Entry 8WRC (X-ray diffraction, 3.59 A resolution); this record covers chains A and K of the 22 polymer chains in the assembly.

[Chain A]
Molecule: 16S rRNA
From: Thermus thermophilus HB8
Sequence (1522 nucleotides; numbered 0 to 1544 plus 19 insertion-coded residues; 42 numbers in that range are skipped by the numbering (no residue carries them; nothing is unmodelled there); the number before each row is that of its first residue; a row labelled like 190A-190L holds insertion residues (190A, then the next letters in order); numbering starts at 0):
     0 UUUGUUGGAG AGUCUGAUCC UGGCUCAGGG UGAACGCUGG CGGCGUGCCU AAGACAUGCA
    60 AGUCGUGCGG G
    73 CCGCGGGGUU UU
    88 ACUCCG
    95 UGGUC
   101 AGCGGCGGAC GGGUGAGUAA CGCGUGGGU
  129A G
   130 ACCUACCCGG AAGAGGGGGA CAACCCGGGG AAACUCGGGC UAAUCCCCCA UGUGGACCCG
   190 C
190A-190L CCCUUGGGGUGU
   191 GUCCAAAGGG CUUU
   216 GCCCGCUUCC GGAUGGGCCC GCGUCCCAUC AGCUAGUUGG UGGGGUAAUG GCCCACCAAG
   276 GCGACGACGG GUAGCCGGUC UGAGAGGAUG GCCGGCCACA GGGGCACUGA GACACGGGCC
   336 CCACUCCUAC GGGAGGCAGC AGUUAGGAAU CUUCCGCAAU GGGCGCAAGC CUGACGGAGC
   396 GACGCCGCUU GGAGGAAGAA GCCCUUCGGG GUGUAAACUC CUGAA
   442 CCCGGGACGA AACCCCCGAC GA
   474 GGGGACUGAC GGUACCGGG
   494 GUAAUAGCGC CGGCCAACUC CGUGCCAGCA GCCXCGGUAA UACGGAGGGC GCGAGCGUUA
   554 CCCGGAUUCA CUGGGCGUAA AGGGCGUGUA GGCGGCCUGG GGCGUCCCAU GUGAAAGACC
   614 ACGGCUCAAC CGUGGGGGAG CGUGGGAUAC GCUCAGGCUA GACGGUGGGA GAGGGUGGUG
   674 GAAUUCCCGG AGUAGCGGUG AAAUGCGCAG AUACCGGGAG GAACGCCGAU GGCGAAGGCA
   734 GCCACCUGGU CCACCCGUGA CGCUGAGGCG CGAAAGCGUG GGGAGCAAAC CGGAUUAGAU
   794 ACCCGGGUAG UCCACGCCCU AAACGAUGCG CGCUAGGUCU CUGGGUCU
   848 CCUGGGGGCC GAAGCUAACG CGUUAAGCGC GCCGCCUGGG GAGUACGGCC GCAAGGCUGA
   908 AACUCAAAGG AAUUGACGGG GGCCCGCACA AGCGGUGGAG CAUGUGGUUU AAUUCGAAGX
   968 AACGCGAAGA ACCUUACCAG GCCUUGACAU GCUAGG
 1003A G
  1004 AACCCGGGUG AAAGCCUGGG GUGCCCC
1030A-1030D GCGA
  1031 GGGGAGCCCU AGCACAGGUG CUGCAUGGCC GUCGUCAGCU CGUGCCGUGA GGUGUUGGGU
  1091 UAAGUCCCGC AACGAGCGCA ACCCCCGCCG UUAGUUGCCA GCGGUUCGGC CGGGCACUCU
  1151 AACGGGACUG CCCGCGAAA
  1171 GCGGGAGGAA GGAGGGGACG ACGUCUGGUC AGCAUGGCCC UUACGGCCUG GGCGACACAC
  1231 GUGCUACAAU GCCCACUACA AAGCGAUGCC ACCCGGCAAC GGGGAGCUAA UCGCAAAAAG
  1291 GUGGGCCCAG UUCGGAUUGG GGUCUGCAAC CCGACCCCAU GAAGCCGGAA UCGCUAGUAA
  1351 UCGCGGAUCA G
 1361A C
  1362 CAUGCCGCGG UGAAUACGUU CCCGGGCCUU GUACACACXG CCXGUXACGC CAUGGGAGCG
  1422 GGCUCUACCC GAAGUCGCCG GG
  1446 AGCCUACGGG
  1459 CAGGCGCCGA GGGUAGGGCC CGUGACUGGG GCGAAGUCGU AACAAGGUAG CUGUACCGGA
  1519 AGGUGCGGCU GGAUCCACUC CUUUCU
Disordered / not traced: 0-4, 1533-1538
Sequence notes: conflict U0, C13 (U in NR_037066), C1534 (A1507 in NR_037066), A1535 (C1508 in NR_037066), C1543 (U1514 in NR_037066); insertion (1027, 1031, 1244-1245, 1540-1541)
Modified / non-standard residues: PSU (pseudouridine-5'-monophosphate) at position 516, G7M (N7-methyl-guanosine-5'-monophosphate) at position 527, M2G (N2-dimethylguanosine-5'-monophosphate) at position 966, 5MC (5-methylcytidine-5'-monophosphate) at position 967, 2MG (2N-methylguanosine-5'-monophosphate) at position 1207, 5MC (5-methylcytidine-5'-monophosphate) at position 1400, 4OC (4n,o2'-methylcytidine-5'-monophosphate) at position 1402, 5MC (5-methylcytidine-5'-monophosphate) at position 1404, 5MC (5-methylcytidine-5'-monophosphate) at position 1407, UR3 (3-methyluridine-5'-monophoshate) at position 1498, MA6 (6N-dimethyladenosine-5'-monophoshate) at position 1518, MA6 (6N-dimethyladenosine-5'-monophoshate) at position 1519, PSU (pseudouridine-5'-monophosphate) at position 1540, PSU (pseudouridine-5'-monophosphate) at position 1541
Covalent attachments: covalent link 5MC_1407-G1494
Ion coordination: Mg2+ site 1: U5 (shared with 1 residue of chain H); Mg2+ site 2 near G21 (its only coordinating residue here); Mg2+ site 3: C48, U49, G115; Mg2+ site 4: C58, U387, G388; Mg2+ site 5: A59, U387; Mg2+ site 6 near G70 (its only coordinating residue here); Mg2+ site 7: G80, U81; Mg2+ site 8 near U82 (its only coordinating residue here); Mg2+ site 9: U83, U84; Mg2+ site 10: G107, G326; Mg2+ site 11: A109, G331; Mg2+ site 12 near G111 (its only coordinating residue here); 121 more Mg2+ sites not listed

[Chain K]
Protein: 30S ribosomal protein S11
From: Thermus thermophilus HB8
UniProt: P80376 (RS11_THET8); numbering as in UniProt (aligned over 1-129)
Chain sequence (129 residues; row label = number of the first residue in the row):
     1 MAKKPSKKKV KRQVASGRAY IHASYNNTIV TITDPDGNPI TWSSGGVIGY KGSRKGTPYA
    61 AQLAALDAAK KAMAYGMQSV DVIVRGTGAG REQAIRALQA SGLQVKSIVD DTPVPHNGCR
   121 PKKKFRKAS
Disordered / not traced: 1-10, 127-129
Ion coordination: Mg2+: Asn26 (shared with G691(A), U692(A) of chain A)

[Interface between chain A and chain K]
Pairs across the interface - 75 pairs, chain A then chain K:
  G674(A) with His116(K), base contact
  A675(A) with Val114(K), hydrogen bond to the sugar; Pro115(K), base contact; His116(K), hydrogen bond to the base; Gly118(K), base contact
  A676(A) with Pro113(K), sugar contact; Pro115(K), sugar contact; Cys119(K), base contact
  U677(A) with Cys119(K), base contact
  G683(A) with Asn38(K), hydrogen bond to the base; Pro39(K), base contact
  A684(A) with Pro39(K), hydrogen bond to the sugar
  G685(A) with Pro39(K), sugar contact; Ile40(K), phosphate contact; Trp42(K), sugar contact
  U686(A) with Trp42(K), base contact
  A687(A) with Lys71(K), salt bridge to the phosphate
  G688(A) with Ser44(K), hydrogen bond to the phosphate; Gly46(K), sugar contact; Val47(K), sugar contact
  C689(A) with Asn27(K), hydrogen bond to the phosphate; Ser44(K), hydrogen bond to the phosphate; Gly45(K), phosphate contact; Gly46(K), hydrogen bond to the phosphate; Lys55(K), salt bridge to the phosphate
  G690(A) with Asn27(K), hydrogen bond to the phosphate; Lys55(K), salt bridge to the phosphate
  G691(A) with Asn26(K), hydrogen bond to the phosphate; Lys51(K), base contact; Gly52(K), base contact; Lys55(K), base contact
  U692(A) with Asn26(K), hydrogen bond to the phosphate; Gly52(K), base contact; Ser53(K), hydrogen bond to the base; Lys124(K), salt bridge to the phosphate
  A694(A) with Ser53(K), sugar contact
  A695(A) with Gly52(K), phosphate contact; Ser53(K), hydrogen bond to the phosphate
  A704(A) with Trp42(K), base contact
  A706(A) with His22(K), sugar contact; Ile29(K), sugar contact; Thr31(K), hydrogen bond to the sugar
  C707(A) with Tyr20(K), phosphate contact; Thr33(K), sugar contact; Gly37(K), hydrogen bond to the sugar; Pro39(K), base contact; Arg85(K), salt bridge to the phosphate
  C708(A) with Arg18(K), sugar contact; Tyr20(K), sugar contact; Asp36(K), hydrogen bond to the sugar; Gly37(K), sugar contact; Arg85(K), salt bridge to the phosphate
  G714(A) with Cys119(K), base contact
  A715(A) with Gly118(K), base contact
  A716(A) with Asn117(K), hydrogen bond to the sugar; Gly118(K), sugar contact
  C717(A) with His116(K), sugar contact; Asn117(K), sugar contact
  G718(A) with His116(K), stacking on the base; Asn117(K), sugar contact
  G778(A) with Arg120(K), hydrogen bond to the sugar
  C779(A) with Arg120(K), hydrogen bond to the sugar; Pro121(K), sugar contact; Lys122(K), salt bridge to the phosphate; Lys123(K), phosphate contact
  A780(A) with Lys122(K), phosphate contact; Lys123(K), hydrogen bond to the phosphate
  C796(A) with Lys123(K), salt bridge to the phosphate
  C797(A) with Lys124(K), salt bridge to the phosphate
  G798(A) with Lys122(K), salt bridge to the phosphate
  G799(A) with Lys122(K), salt bridge to the phosphate
  G1523(A) with Lys123(K), salt bridge to the phosphate
  C1524(A) with Arg120(K), salt bridge to the phosphate
  G1525(A) with Arg120(K), salt bridge to the phosphate; Arg126(K), salt bridge to the phosphate
Interface residues without a listed pair, chain A (38 interface residues in all): U705, A777, C795
Interface residues without a listed pair, chain K (39 interface residues in all): Ser24, Tyr75

[Summary]
38 residues of chain A face 39 of chain K across their interface, with 20 hydrogen bonds, 15 salt bridges and
1 aromatic stacking contact. Among the polar pairs are A675(A)-His116(K), G683(A)-Asn38(K) and
U692(A)-Ser53(K). The Mg2+ site 3 is built by C48(A), U49(A) and G115(A).
Here chain A is 16S rRNA and chain K is 30S ribosomal protein S11, both from Thermus thermophilus HB8. Entry
8WRC (Time-Resolved Ambient Temperature Kineto-Crystallographic Structure of Initiation Factor in Complex with
Ribosome) was determined by X-ray diffraction.
